Entry 8D8K (electron microscopy, 3.13 A resolution); this record covers chains N and a of the 35 polymer chains in the assembly.

Chain N:
Protein: 37S ribosomal protein MRP2, mitochondrial
Source organism: Saccharomyces cerevisiae
Reference sequence: P10663 (RT02_YEAST); numbering as in UniProt (aligned over 1-115)
Chain sequence (115 residues; each row starts with the number of its first residue):
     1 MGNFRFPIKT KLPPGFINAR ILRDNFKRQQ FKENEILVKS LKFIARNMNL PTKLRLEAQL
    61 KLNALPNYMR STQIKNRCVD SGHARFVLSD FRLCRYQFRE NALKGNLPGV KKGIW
Not modelled in the structure: 1, 115

Chain a:
Molecule: 15S ribosomal RNA
Source organism: Saccharomyces cerevisiae
Sequence (1713 nucleotides; numbered -63 to 1649; the number before each row is that of its first residue; numbers below 1 keep their minus sign (U-63 is residue -63)):
   -63 UUUUAUAUAA UAAUAAUAAU AUAUAUAUAU AUAUAUUAUU AUAUUAGUUA UAUAAUAAGG
    -3 AAAAGUAAAA AAUUUAUAAG AAUAUGAUGU UGGUUCAGAU UAAGCGCUAA AUAAGGACAU
    57 GACACAUGCG AAUCAUACGU UUAUUAUUGA UAAGAUAAUA AAUAUGUGGU GUAAACGUGA
   117 GUAAUUUUAU UAGGAAUUAA UGAACUAUAG AAUAAGCUAA AUACUUAAUA UAUUAUUAUA
   177 UAAAAAUAAU UUAUAUAAUA AAAAGGAUAU AUAUAUAAUA UAUAUUUAUC UAUAGUCAAG
   237 CCAAUAAUGG UUUAGGUAGU AGGUUUAUUA AGAGUUAAAC CUAGCCAACG AUCCAUAAUC
   297 GAUAAUGAAA GUUAGAACGA UCACGUUGAC UCUGAAAUAU AGUCAAUAUC UAUAAGAUAC
   357 AGCAGUGAGG AAUAUUGGAC AAUGAUCGAA AGAUUGAUCC AGUUACUUAU UAGGAUGAUA
   417 UAUAAAAAUA UUUUAUUUUA UUUAUAAAUA UUAAAUAUUU AUAAUAAUAA UAAUAAUAAU
   477 AUAUAUAUAU AAAUUGAUUA AAAAUAAAAU CCAUAAAUAA UUAAAAUAAU GAUAUUAAUU
   537 ACCAUAUAUA UUUUUAUAUG GAUAUAUAUA UUAAUAAUAA UAUUAAUUUU AUUAUUAUUA
   597 AUAAUAUAUU UUAAUAGUCC UGACUAAUAU UUGUGCCAGC AGUCGCGGUA ACACAAAGAG
   657 GGCGAGCGUU AAUCAUAAUG GUUUAAAGGA UCCGUAGAAU GAAUUAUAUA UUAUAAUUUA
   717 GAGUUAAUAA AAUAUAAUUA AAGAAUUAUA AUAGUAAAGA UGAAAUAAUA AUAAUAAUUA
   777 UAAGACUAAU AUAUGUGAAA AUAUUAAUUA AAUAUUAACU GACAUUGAGG GAUUAAAACU
   837 AGAGUAGCGA AACGGAUUCG AUACCCGUGU AGUUCUAGUA GUAAACUAUG AAUACAAUUA
   897 UUUAUAAUAU AUAUUAUAUA UAAAUAAUAA AUGAAAAUGA AAGUAUUCCA CCUGAAGAGU
   957 ACGUUAGCAA UAAUGAAACU CAAAACAAUA GACGGUUACA GACUUAAGCA GUGGAGCAUG
  1017 UUAUUUAAUU CGAUAAUCCA CGACUAACCU UACCAUAUUU UGAAUAUUAU AAUAAUUAUU
  1077 AUAAUUAUUA UAUUACAGGC GUUACAUUGU UGUCUUUAGU UCGUGCUGCA AAGUUUUAGA
  1137 UUAAGUUCAU AAACGAACAA AACUCCAUAU AUAUAAUUUU AAUUAUAUAU AAUUUUAUAU
  1197 UAUUUAUUAA UAUAAAGAAA GGAAUUAAGA CAAAUCAUAA UGAUCCUUAU AAUAUGGGUA
  1257 AUAGACGUGC UAUAAUAAAA UGAUAAUAAA AUUAUAUAAA AUAUAUUUAA UUAUAUUUAA
  1317 UUAAUAAUAU AAAACAUUUU AAUUUUUAAU AUAUUUUUUU AUUAUAUAUU AAUAUGAAUU
  1377 AUAAUCUGAA AUUCGAUUAU AUGAAAAAAG AAUUGCUAGU AAUACGUAAA UUAGUAUGUU
  1437 ACGGUGAAUA UUCUAACUGU UUCGCACUAA UCACUCAUCA CGCGUUGAAA CAUAUUAUUA
  1497 UCUUAUUAUU UAUAUAAUAU UUUUUAAUAA AUAUUAAUAA UUAUUAAUUU AUAUUUAUUU
  1557 AUAUCAGAAA UAAUAUGAAU UAAUGCGAAG UUGAAAUACA GUUACCGUAG GGGAACCUGC
  1617 GGUGGGCUUA UAAAUAUCUU AAAUAUUCUU ACA
Not modelled in the structure: -54 to -16, 3-7, 86-88, 167-171, 211-213, 421-477, 546-549, 564-599, 705-707, 906-910, 1075-1077, 1362-1366, 1529-1535
Ion coordination: Mg2+ site 1 near A20 (its only coordinating residue here); Mg2+ site 2 near A33 (its only coordinating residue here); Mg2+ site 3 near C54 (its only coordinating residue here); Mg2+ site 4: A55, U56, G115; Mg2+ site 5 near A110 (its only coordinating residue here); Mg2+ site 6: A116, G117, A294; Mg2+ site 7: G117, A294; Mg2+ site 8: A159, C160; Mg2+ site 9 near U256 (its only coordinating residue here); Mg2+ site 10 near G270 (its only coordinating residue here); Mg2+ site 11: A287, U288; Mg2+ site 12: A312, A313; 31 more Mg2+ sites not listed

Chain N / chain a interface:
Contacting residue pairs - 65 pairs, chain N then chain a:
  Gly2(N) - U1055(a)  hydrogen bond to the sugar
  Gly2(N) - U1056(a)  sugar contact
  Gly2(N) - G1058(a)  phosphate contact
  Asn3(N) - G1058(a)  phosphate contact
  Asn3(N) - A1059(a)  phosphate contact
  Asn3(N) - U1087(a)  hydrogen bond to the phosphate
  Asn3(N) - A1088(a)  hydrogen bond to the phosphate
  Phe4(N) - A1059(a)  phosphate contact
  Arg5(N) - G1058(a)  sugar contact
  Arg5(N) - A1059(a)  salt bridge to the phosphate
  Arg5(N) - A1248(a)  hydrogen bond to the sugar
  Phe6(N) - U1249(a)  sugar contact
  Lys9(N) - U1087(a)  salt bridge to the phosphate
  Leu12(N) - A1059(a)  sugar contact
  Leu12(N) - A1060(a)  sugar contact
  Ile17(N) - A1059(a)  base contact
  Asn18(N) - A1059(a)  base contact
  Ala19(N) - A1248(a)  phosphate contact
  Arg20(N) - U1047(a)  sugar contact
  Arg20(N) - A1048(a)  salt bridge to the phosphate
  Arg20(N) - C1096(a)  hydrogen bond to the base
  Leu22(N) - A1059(a)  base contact
  Arg23(N) - U1046(a)  salt bridge to the phosphate
  Arg23(N) - A1048(a)  salt bridge to the phosphate
  Arg23(N) - U1249(a)  salt bridge to the phosphate
  Arg23(N) - A1250(a)  phosphate contact
  Lys27(N) - C1045(a)  hydrogen bond to the sugar
  Arg28(N) - U1291(a)  base contact
  Lys42(N) - G1384(a)  salt bridge to the phosphate
  Lys42(N) - A1385(a)  salt bridge to the phosphate
  Arg46(N) - A1385(a)  phosphate contact
  Arg46(N) - A1386(a)  salt bridge to the phosphate
  Gln59(N) - A1385(a)  hydrogen bond to the sugar
  Asn63(N) - A1385(a)  sugar contact
  Asn67(N) - A1250(a)  hydrogen bond to the phosphate
  Asn67(N) - U1251(a)  hydrogen bond to the phosphate
  Arg70(N) - A1385(a)  sugar contact
  Thr72(N) - C1044(a)  base contact
  Thr72(N) - G1384(a)  sugar contact
  Thr72(N) - A1385(a)  hydrogen bond to the base
  Thr72(N) - A1386(a)  hydrogen bond to the base
  Thr72(N) - A1429(a)  base contact
  Gln73(N) - C1044(a)  hydrogen bond to the base
  Gln73(N) - C1045(a)  hydrogen bond to the sugar
  Lys75(N) - C1045(a)  base contact
  Lys75(N) - U1046(a)  sugar contact
  Asn76(N) - U1291(a)  base contact
  Asn76(N) - U1428(a)  hydrogen bond to the phosphate
  Arg77(N) - U1046(a)  hydrogen bond to the phosphate
  Arg77(N) - U1047(a)  salt bridge to the phosphate
  His83(N) - A1233(a)  base contact
  Ala84(N) - U1046(a)  phosphate contact
  Ala84(N) - U1047(a)  phosphate contact
  Arg85(N) - A1039(a)  hydrogen bond to the base
  Arg85(N) - U1041(a)  salt bridge to the phosphate
  Arg85(N) - A1042(a)  salt bridge to the phosphate
  Arg85(N) - A1233(a)  base contact
  Phe86(N) - A1039(a)  base contact
  Phe86(N) - C1040(a)  sugar contact
  Phe86(N) - U1041(a)  phosphate contact
  Phe86(N) - A1233(a)  base contact
  Val87(N) - U1427(a)  sugar contact
  Ser89(N) - U1427(a)  hydrogen bond to the phosphate
  Arg95(N) - C1040(a)  sugar contact
  Tyr96(N) - U1234(a)  hydrogen bond to the sugar
Other interface residues (no listed pair), chain N (38 interface residues in all): Val38, Leu62, Arg99, Ile114
Other interface residues (no listed pair), chain a (36 interface residues in all): A1086, U1107, G1108, C1161, C1162, A1235

In short:
The interface between chain N and chain a involves 38 residues on one side and 36 on the other, with 18
hydrogen bonds and 12 salt bridges. Among the polar pairs are Arg20(N)-C1096(a), Thr72(N)-A1385(a) and
Thr72(N)-A1386(a). A55(a), U56(a) and G115(a) coordinate Mg2+ site 4.
Chain N is 37S ribosomal protein MRP2, mitochondrial and chain a is 15S ribosomal RNA, both from Saccharomyces
cerevisiae; the structure, Yeast mitochondrial small subunit assembly intermediate (State 2), was determined
by electron microscopy, deposited together with 8D8J and 8D8L.
